PDB entry 7KA0 | X-ray diffraction, 2.40 A resolution | chains D and E of the 6 polymer chains in the assembly

Chain D:
Protein: Phenylalanine--tRNA ligase alpha subunit
From: Mycobacterium tuberculosis (strain ATCC 25618 / H37Rv)
Notes: EC 6.1.1.20
Reference sequence: P9WFU3 (SYFA_MYCTU); numbering as in UniProt (aligned over 1-341)
Chain sequence (341 residues; row label = number of the first residue in the row):
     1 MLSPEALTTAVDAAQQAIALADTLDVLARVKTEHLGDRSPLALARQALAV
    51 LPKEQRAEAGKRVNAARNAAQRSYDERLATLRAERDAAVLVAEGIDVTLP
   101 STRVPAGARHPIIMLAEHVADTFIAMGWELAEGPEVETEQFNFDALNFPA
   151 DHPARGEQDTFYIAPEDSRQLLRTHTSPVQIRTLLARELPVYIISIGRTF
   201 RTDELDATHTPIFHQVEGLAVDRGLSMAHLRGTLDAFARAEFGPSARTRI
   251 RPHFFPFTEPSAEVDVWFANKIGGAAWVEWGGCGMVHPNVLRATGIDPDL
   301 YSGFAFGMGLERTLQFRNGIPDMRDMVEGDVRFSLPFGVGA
Unresolved in the structure: 1, 53-55, 273
Metal / ion sites: K+: Arg155, Gln158, Thr160, Tyr162; Mg2+: Glu259 (shared with Glu476(E) of chain E)
Ligand contacts: phenylalanine (PHE): His175, Ser177, Gln180, Arg201, Gln215, Glu217, Phe255, Phe257, Thr258, Gly282, Cys283, Gly284, Ala305, Phe306, Gly307
UniProt features mapped onto this chain:
  - binding site (Mg(2+)): Glu259
What the authors report for this chain:
  - binding site for phenylalanine: His175, Arg201, Gln215, Glu217, Phe255, Phe257, Thr258, Ala305
  - binding site for tRNA(Phe): Arg45, Arg56, Ala57, Asn64
  - binding site for tRNA(Phe): Asp37, Arg45, Arg56, Ala57, Asn64

Chain E:
Protein: Phenylalanine--tRNA ligase beta subunit
From: Mycobacterium tuberculosis (strain ATCC 25618 / H37Rv)
Notes: EC 6.1.1.20
Reference sequence: P9WFU1 (SYFB_MYCTU); residues 1-831 here = UniProt positions 1-831
Chain sequence (835 residues; each row starts with the number of its first residue; numbers below 1 keep their minus sign (Gln-3 is residue -3)):
    -3 QSNAMRLPYSWLREVVAVGASGWDVTPGELEQTLLRIGHEVEEVIPLGPV
    47 DGPVTVGRVADIEELTGYKKPIRACAVDIGDRQYREIICGATNFAVGDLV
    97 VVALPGATLPGGFTISARKAYGRNSDGMICSAAELNLGADHSGILVLPPG
   147 AAEPGADGAGVLGLDDVVFHLAITPDRGYCMSVRGLARELACAYDLDFVD
   197 PASNSRVPPLPIEGPAWPLTVQPETGVRRFALRPVIGIDPAAVSPWWLQR
   247 RLLLCGIRATCPAVDVTNYVMLELGHPMHAHDRNRISGTLGVRFARSGET
   297 AVTLDGIERKLDTADVLIVDDAATAAIGGVMGAASTEVRADSTDVLLEAA
   347 IWDPAAVSRTQRRLHLPSEAARRYERTVDPAISVAALDRCARLLADIAGG
   397 EVSPTLTDWRGDPPCDDWSPPPIRMGVDVPDRIAGVAYPQGTTARRLAQI
   447 GAVVTHDGDTLTVTPPSWRPDLRQPADLVEEVLRLEGLEVIPSVLPPAPA
   497 GRGLTAGQQRRRTIGRSLALSGYVEILPTPFLPAGVFDLWGLEADDSRRM
   547 TTRVLNPLEADRPQLATTLLPALLEALVRNVSRGLVDVALFAIAQVVQPT
   597 EQTRGVGLIPVDRRPTDDEIAMLDASLPRQPQHVAAVLAGLREPRGPWGP
   647 GRPVEAADAFEAVRIIARASRVDVTLRPAQYLPWHPGRCAQVFVGESSVG
   697 HAGQLHPAVIERSGLPKGTCAVELNLDAIPCSAPLPAPRVSPYPAVFQDV
   747 SLVVAADIPAQAVADAVRAGAGDLLEDIALFDVFTGPQIGEHRKSLTFAL
   797 RFRAPDRTLTEDDASAARDAAVQSAAERVGAVLRG
Differences from the reference sequence: expression tag (-3 to 0)
Metal / ion sites: Mg2+ site 1: Glu476 (shared with Glu259(D) of chain D); K+: Glu521, Ile522, Ile589; Mg2+ site 2: Phe743 (shared with 1 residue of chain F); Mg2+ site 3: Ser791, Thr793 (shared with 1 residue of chain F)
UniProt features mapped onto this chain:
  - binding site (Mg(2+)): Asp467, Asp473, Glu476, Glu477
What the authors report for this chain:
  - binding site for tRNA(Phe): Ser747, Asp778, Phe780, Gln784, Thr793, Arg830
  - binding site for tRNA(Phe): Ser747, Asp778, Phe780, Gln784, Thr793, Arg830

Interface between chain D and chain E:
Pairs across the interface - 188 pairs, chain D then chain E:
  Pro100(D) - Pro643(E)
  Pro100(D) - Trp644(E)
  Thr102(D) - Trp644(E)
  Arg103(D) - Glu639(E)  salt bridge
  Arg103(D) - Pro640(E)
  Arg103(D) - Trp644(E)
  Val104(D) - Ser517(E)
  Val104(D) - Glu639(E)
  Pro105(D) - Gly518(E)
  Pro105(D) - Pro640(E)
  Ala106(D) - Ala515(E)
  Ala106(D) - Gly518(E)
  Gly107(D) - Ala515(E)  hydrogen bond (backbone-backbone)
  Gly107(D) - Gly518(E)
  Gly107(D) - Tyr519(E)
  Ala108(D) - Ala515(E)
  Ala108(D) - Tyr519(E)  hydrogen bond (backbone-backbone)
  Ala108(D) - Val520(E)
  Ala108(D) - Glu521(E)  hydrogen bond (backbone-backbone)
  Arg109(D) - Arg508(E)
  Arg109(D) - Gly511(E)
  Arg109(D) - Arg512(E)
  Arg109(D) - Ala515(E)
  Arg109(D) - Glu521(E)
  His110(D) - Glu521(E)  hydrogen bond (backbone-side chain)
  His110(D) - Leu523(E)
  Ile113(D) - Glu521(E)
  Glu117(D) - Arg508(E)  salt bridge
  Glu117(D) - Arg512(E)  salt bridge
  Ala120(D) - Arg508(E)
  Asp121(D) - Arg508(E)  salt bridge
  Ile124(D) - Leu500(E)  hydrophobic
  Met126(D) - Ala494(E)
  Gly127(D) - Pro495(E)
  Gly127(D) - Gly497(E)  hydrogen bond (backbone-backbone)
  Trp128(D) - Ala494(E)
  Glu129(D) - Gly497(E)
  Glu129(D) - Arg498(E)  salt bridge
  Leu130(D) - Leu500(E)  hydrophobic
  Leu130(D) - Gln504(E)  hydrogen bond (backbone-side chain)
  Glu132(D) - Gln504(E)  hydrogen bond
  Glu132(D) - Arg507(E)  salt bridge
  Pro134(D) - Gln591(E)
  Pro134(D) - Gln626(E)
  Glu135(D) - Gln591(E)  hydrogen bond (backbone-side chain)
  Glu135(D) - Gln626(E)  hydrogen bond (backbone-side chain)
  Val136(D) - Leu561(E)  hydrophobic
  Val136(D) - Val593(E)  hydrophobic
  Val136(D) - Leu623(E)
  Val136(D) - Pro624(E)  hydrophobic
  Val136(D) - Gln626(E)  hydrogen bond (backbone-side chain)
  Glu137(D) - Leu623(E)
  Thr138(D) - Leu623(E)
  Gln140(D) - Leu604(E)
  Gln140(D) - Ile605(E)  hydrogen bond (side chain-backbone)
  Gln140(D) - Val607(E)
  Gln140(D) - Leu619(E)
  Phe141(D) - Leu619(E)  hydrophobic
  Asp144(D) - Leu604(E)
  Asp144(D) - Val607(E)
  Asp151(D) - Ala351(E)
  Asp151(D) - Ser354(E)
  Asp151(D) - Arg355(E)  salt bridge
  Asp151(D) - Arg358(E)  salt bridge
  His152(D) - Pro171(E)
  His152(D) - Ser354(E)
  His152(D) - Arg358(E)
  His152(D) - Glu371(E)
  Pro153(D) - Glu371(E)
  Pro153(D) - Arg372(E)
  Ala154(D) - Pro171(E)  hydrophobic
  Gly156(D) - Arg358(E)
  Glu157(D) - Ser-2(E)  hydrogen bond
  Glu157(D) - Arg372(E)  salt bridge
  Thr160(D) - Asn552(E)  hydrogen bond (backbone-side chain)
  Phe161(D) - Val550(E)  hydrophobic
  Phe161(D) - Asn552(E)
  Phe161(D) - Leu554(E)  hydrophobic
  Tyr162(D) - Val550(E)
  Tyr162(D) - Leu551(E)  hydrogen bond (backbone-backbone)
  Tyr162(D) - Asn552(E)  hydrogen bond (backbone-side chain)
  Ile163(D) - Thr548(E)
  Ile163(D) - Arg549(E)
  Ile163(D) - Leu551(E)
  Ala164(D) - Arg549(E)  hydrogen bond (backbone-backbone)
  Ala164(D) - Leu551(E)  hydrophobic
  Glu166(D) - Leu551(E)
  Ser168(D) - Gly601(E)
  Arg169(D) - Val602(E)  hydrogen bond (side chain-backbone)
  Arg169(D) - Gly603(E)
  Arg169(D) - Leu604(E)
  Gln170(D) - Thr599(E)
  Gln170(D) - Arg600(E)  hydrogen bond (side chain-backbone)
  Gln170(D) - Ser622(E)  hydrogen bond (side chain-backbone)
  Gln170(D) - Leu623(E)
  Gln170(D) - Pro624(E)
  Leu172(D) - Phe527(E)  hydrophobic
  Leu172(D) - Leu561(E)  hydrophobic
  Arg182(D) - Asp620(E)  salt bridge
  Arg182(D) - Leu623(E)
  Leu184(D) - Arg610(E)
  Leu185(D) - Arg610(E)  hydrogen bond (backbone-side chain)
  Leu185(D) - Ile616(E)  hydrophobic
  Arg187(D) - Arg498(E)
  Tyr192(D) - Pro495(E)
  Arg198(D) - Pro524(E)  hydrogen bond (side chain-backbone)
  Phe200(D) - Pro526(E)  hydrophobic
  Thr202(D) - Asn552(E)
  Asp203(D) - Leu554(E)
  Glu204(D) - Leu554(E)
  Pro211(D) - Leu554(E)  hydrophobic
  Ile212(D) - Thr525(E)
  Ile212(D) - Pro526(E)
  Ser226(D) - Arg428(E)
  Ser226(D) - Ile429(E)
  Met227(D) - Ile429(E)  hydrogen bond (backbone-backbone)
  Met227(D) - Ile487(E)  hydrophobic
  Ala228(D) - Ile487(E)
  Ala228(D) - Pro488(E)
  Ala228(D) - Ser489(E)
  Ala228(D) - Val490(E)  hydrogen bond (backbone-backbone)
  His229(D) - Val490(E)
  His229(D) - Pro492(E)
  Arg231(D) - Leu484(E)
  Arg231(D) - Ile487(E)  hydrogen bond (side chain-backbone)
  Arg231(D) - Pro488(E)
  Arg231(D) - Ser489(E)  hydrogen bond (backbone-side chain)
  Gly232(D) - Ser489(E)  hydrogen bond (backbone-side chain)
  Gly232(D) - Val490(E)
  Gly232(D) - Leu491(E)
  Thr233(D) - Leu491(E)
  Thr233(D) - Pro492(E)
  Asp235(D) - Ser489(E)  hydrogen bond
  Ala236(D) - Leu491(E)  hydrophobic
  Ile250(D) - Leu484(E)
  Arg251(D) - Leu31(E)
  Arg251(D) - Leu484(E)
  Pro252(D) - Leu31(E)
  Pro252(D) - Arg32(E)
  Pro252(D) - Ile33(E)
  Pro252(D) - Gly34(E)
  Pro252(D) - Arg480(E)
  Pro252(D) - Leu484(E)
  His253(D) - Thr170(E)
  His253(D) - Glu476(E)
  Phe254(D) - Thr170(E)
  Phe254(D) - Pro171(E)  hydrophobic
  Phe254(D) - Asp172(E)
  Glu259(D) - Ala472(E)
  Glu259(D) - Asp473(E)
  Glu259(D) - Glu476(E)
  Pro260(D) - Glu476(E)
  Ser261(D) - Glu476(E)  hydrogen bond (backbone-side chain)
  Ala262(D) - Leu484(E)  hydrophobic
  His287(D) - Gln470(E)
  Pro288(D) - Gln470(E)
  Asn289(D) - Gln470(E)  hydrogen bond
  Arg292(D) - Gln470(E)  hydrogen bond
  Arg292(D) - Val607(E)  hydrogen bond (side chain-backbone)
  Arg292(D) - Asp608(E)
  Arg292(D) - Arg609(E)
  Arg292(D) - Arg610(E)
  Ala293(D) - Val607(E)
  Ala293(D) - Arg609(E)
  Ala293(D) - Arg610(E)
  Ala293(D) - Pro611(E)
  Thr294(D) - Arg610(E)  hydrogen bond (backbone-side chain)
  Gly295(D) - Arg610(E)
  Met326(D) - Leu523(E)
  Glu328(D) - Arg575(E)  hydrogen bond (backbone-side chain)
  Glu328(D) - Arg579(E)  salt bridge
  Gly329(D) - Ile522(E)
  Gly329(D) - Asn576(E)  hydrogen bond (backbone-side chain)
  Asp330(D) - Asn576(E)
  Asp330(D) - Arg579(E)  salt bridge
  Asp330(D) - Leu581(E)
  Val331(D) - Asn576(E)  hydrogen bond (backbone-side chain)
  Val331(D) - Leu581(E)  hydrophobic
  Val331(D) - Leu586(E)  hydrophobic
  Arg332(D) - Arg579(E)
  Arg332(D) - Leu581(E)
  Ser334(D) - Val520(E)
  Leu335(D) - Val520(E)  hydrophobic
  Val339(D) - Ala515(E)
  Val339(D) - Leu516(E)
  Gly340(D) - Arg512(E)
  Ala341(D) - Arg512(E)
  Ala341(D) - Leu516(E)  hydrophobic
Other interface residues (no listed pair), chain D (105 interface residues in all): Leu99, Ser101, Ile112, Ala145, Pro165, Asp167, Pro190, His214, Leu225, Met285, Phe304, Val327
Other interface residues (no listed pair), chain E (100 interface residues in all): Pro350, Ala430, Gly431, Val475, Leu479, Glu485, Pro493, Ala496, Gly499, Pro553, Ala572, Phe587

Summary:
The interface between chain D and chain E involves 105 residues on one side and 100 on the other, with 35
hydrogen bonds and 12 salt bridges. Among the polar pairs are Arg103(D)-Glu639(E), Glu117(D)-Arg508(E) and
Glu117(D)-Arg512(E). From the paper: a binding site for tRNA(Phe) at Arg45(D), Arg56(D) and Ser747(E) among
others; a binding site for phenylalanine at His175(D), Arg201(D) and Gln215(D) among others.
Here chain D is Phenylalanine--tRNA ligase alpha subunit and chain E is Phenylalanine--tRNA ligase beta
subunit, both from Mycobacterium tuberculosis (strain ATCC 25618 / H37Rv). Entry 7KA0 (Crystal structure of
the complex of M. tuberculosis PheRS with cognate precursor tRNA and phenylalanine) was determined by X-ray
diffraction, deposited together with 7K98, 7K9M and 7KAB.
